7TKL - chains B and F of the 27 polymer chains in the assembly; structure by electron microscopy, 6.40 A resolution (low resolution: residue-level contacts below are approximate; hydrogen-bond / salt-bridge calls are withheld).

== Chain B ==
Protein: ATP synthase subunit alpha
From: Saccharomyces cerevisiae
Reference sequence: P07251 (ATPA_YEAST); residues 1-510 here correspond to UniProt positions 36-545 (UniProt number = residue number + 35)
Chain sequence (510 residues; numbered 1 to 510; the number before each row is that of its first residue):
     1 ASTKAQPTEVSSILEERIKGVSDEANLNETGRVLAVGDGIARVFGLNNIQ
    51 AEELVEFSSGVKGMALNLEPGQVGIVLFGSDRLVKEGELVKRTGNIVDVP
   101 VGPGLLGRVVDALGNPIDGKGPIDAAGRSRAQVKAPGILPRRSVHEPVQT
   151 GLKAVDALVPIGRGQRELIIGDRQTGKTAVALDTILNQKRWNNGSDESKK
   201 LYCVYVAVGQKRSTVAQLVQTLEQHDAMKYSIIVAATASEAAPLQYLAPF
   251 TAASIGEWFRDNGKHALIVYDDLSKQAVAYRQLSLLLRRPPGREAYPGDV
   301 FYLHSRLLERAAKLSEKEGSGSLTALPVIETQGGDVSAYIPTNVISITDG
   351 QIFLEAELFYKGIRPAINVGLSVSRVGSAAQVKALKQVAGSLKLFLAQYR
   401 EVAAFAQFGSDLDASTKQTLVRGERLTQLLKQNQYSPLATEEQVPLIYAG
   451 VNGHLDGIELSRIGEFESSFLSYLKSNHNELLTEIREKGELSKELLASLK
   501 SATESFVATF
Not modelled in the structure: 1-2, 510
Swiss-Prot annotation at these positions:
  - binding site (ATP): Gly-171 to Thr-178
  - site: Ser-372 (Required for activity)
  - modified residue (Phosphoserine): Ser-22, Ser-143

== Chain F ==
Protein: ATP synthase subunit beta
From: Saccharomyces cerevisiae
Notes: EC 7.1.2.2
Reference sequence: P00830 (ATPB_YEAST); residues 1-478 here correspond to UniProt positions 34-511 (UniProt number = residue number + 33)
Chain sequence (478 residues; numbered 1 to 478; the number before each row is that of its first residue):
     1 ASAAQSTPITGKVTAVIGAIVDVHFEQSELPAILNALEIKTPQGKLVLEV
    51 AQHLGENTVRTIAMDGTEGLVRGEKVLDTGGPISVPVGRETLGRIINVIG
   101 EPIDERGPIKSKLRKPIHADPPSFAEQSTSAEILETGIKVVDLLAPYARG
   151 GKIGLFGGAGVGKTVFIQELINNIAKAHGGFSVFTGVGERTREGNDLYRE
   201 MKETGVINLEGESKVALVFGQMNEPPGARARVALTGLTIAEYFRDEEGQD
   251 VLLFIDNIFRFTQAGSEVSALLGRIPSAVGYQPTLATDMGLLQERITTTK
   301 KGSVTSVQAVYVPADDLTDPAPATTFAHLDATTVLSRGISELGIYPAVDP
   351 LDSKSRLLDAAVVGQEHYDVASKVQETLQTYKSLQDIIAILGMDELSEQD
   401 KLTVERARKIQRFLSQPFAVAEVFTGIPGKLVRLKDTVASFKAVLEGKYD
   451 NIPEHAFYMVGGIEDVVAKAEKLAAEAN
Not modelled in the structure: 1-5, 476-478
Swiss-Prot annotation at these positions:
  - binding site (ATP): Gly-157 to Thr-164
  - modified residue: Thr-79 (Phosphothreonine), Thr-204 (Phosphothreonine), Ser-340 (Phosphoserine)

== Chain B / chain F interface ==
Pairs across the interface (12):
  Asn-47(B) / Arg-72(F)
  Ile-49(B) / Leu-70(F)
  Ile-49(B) / Val-71(F)
  Ile-49(B) / Arg-72(F)
  Gln-50(B) / Leu-70(F)
  Ala-51(B) / Gly-69(F)
  Ala-51(B) / Leu-70(F)
  Leu-68(B) / Ala-15(F)
  Leu-68(B) / Val-16(F)
  Glu-69(B) / Thr-14(F)
  Pro-70(B) / Thr-14(F)
  Asp-411(B) / Ile-390(F)
Also at the interface, not in a pair above, chain B (13 interface residues in all): Asn-67, Ile-138, Gly-298, Arg-306, Leu-412
Also at the interface, not in a pair above, chain F (14 interface residues in all): Ile-17, Glu-68, Thr-191, Met-222, Glu-267, Leu-391

== In short ==
13 residues of chain B face 14 of chain F across their interface. From UniProt: 8 ATP-binding residues on
chain B; 8 ATP-binding residues on chain F.
Chain B is ATP synthase subunit alpha and chain F is ATP synthase subunit beta, both from Saccharomyces
cerevisiae; the structure, Yeast ATP synthase State 3binding(a) with 10 mM ATP backbone model, was determined
by electron microscopy together with 7TJS, 7TJT, 7TJU, 7TJV, 7TJW, 7TJX and 30 further entries from the same
study.
